PDB entry 2BFA | X-ray diffraction, 2.70 A resolution | chains A and B of the 4 polymer chains in the assembly

# Chain A (and B)
Molecule: Pteridine reductase 1
Source organism: Leishmania major
Notes: EC 1.5.1.33; chain B of this document is another copy of the same molecule, construct and numbering; everything in this record applies to it too
UniProtKB: Q01782 (PTR1_LEIMA); numbering as in UniProt (aligned over 1-288)
Chain sequence (288 residues; numbered 1 to 288; the number before each row is that of its first residue):
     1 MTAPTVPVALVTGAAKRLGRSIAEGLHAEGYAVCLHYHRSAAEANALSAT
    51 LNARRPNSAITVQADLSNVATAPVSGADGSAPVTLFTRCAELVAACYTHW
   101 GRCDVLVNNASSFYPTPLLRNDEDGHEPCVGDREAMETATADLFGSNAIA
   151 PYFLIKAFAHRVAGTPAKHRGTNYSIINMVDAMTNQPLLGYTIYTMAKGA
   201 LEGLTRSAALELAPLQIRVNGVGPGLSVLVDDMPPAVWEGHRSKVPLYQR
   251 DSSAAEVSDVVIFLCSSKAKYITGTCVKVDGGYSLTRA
Unresolved in the structure: 1-5, 74-80, 121-131 (chain B: 1-5, 74-80, 121-130)
Residues lining bound ligands:
  - 10-propargyl-5,8-dideazafolic acid (CB3): Arg17, Ser111, Ser112, Phe113, Asp181, Leu188, Tyr191, Tyr194, Gly225, Leu226, Leu229, His241, Tyr283
  - NADPH (NDP; NADPH dihydro-nicotinamide-adenine-dinucleotide phosphate): Gly13, Ala15, Lys16, Arg17, Leu18, Gly19, His36, Tyr37, His38, Arg39, Ser40, Ala64, Asp65, Leu66, Ser67, Asn109, Ala110, Ser111, Ser112, Asp142, Ser146, Asn147, Met179, Val180, Asp181, Tyr194, Lys198, Pro224, Gly225, Leu226, Ser227
UniProt features mapped onto this chain:
  - active site: Tyr194 (Proton acceptor)
  - binding site (substrate): Ser175

# Interface between chain A and chain B
Pairs across the interface (65):
  Thr84(A) - Glu137(B)
  Thr116(A) - Tyr152(B)  hydrogen bond (backbone-side chain)
  Pro117(A) - Lys156(B)
  Pro117(A) - Glu211(B)
  Leu118(A) - Tyr152(B)  hydrophobic
  Leu118(A) - Lys156(B)
  Leu118(A) - His160(B)
  Leu118(A) - Ala208(B)  hydrophobic
  Leu118(A) - Glu211(B)  hydrogen bond (backbone-side chain)
  Leu119(A) - Ala159(B)  hydrophobic
  Leu119(A) - His160(B)
  Leu119(A) - Glu211(B)  hydrogen bond (backbone-side chain)
  Leu119(A) - Leu215(B)  hydrophobic
  Arg120(A) - His160(B)
  Arg133(A) - Thr84(B)
  Met136(A) - Phe86(B)  hydrophobic
  Met136(A) - Lys156(B)
  Glu137(A) - Thr84(B)
  Thr140(A) - Ile149(B)
  Ala148(A) - Met196(B)
  Ile149(A) - Thr140(B)
  Tyr152(A) - Thr116(B)  hydrogen bond (side chain-backbone)
  Tyr152(A) - Pro117(B)
  Tyr152(A) - Leu118(B)  hydrophobic
  Tyr152(A) - Met136(B)
  Tyr152(A) - Thr192(B)
  Tyr152(A) - Ile193(B)  hydrophobic
  Lys156(A) - Pro117(B)
  Lys156(A) - Leu118(B)
  Lys156(A) - Met136(B)
  Ala159(A) - Leu119(B)  hydrophobic
  His160(A) - Leu118(B)  hydrogen bond (side chain-backbone)
  His160(A) - Arg120(B)
  Asn185(A) - Arg206(B)
  Pro187(A) - Arg206(B)
  Pro187(A) - Ser207(B)
  Pro187(A) - Leu210(B)
  Leu189(A) - Glu211(B)
  Gly190(A) - Glu211(B)
  Thr192(A) - Tyr152(B)
  Thr192(A) - Leu204(B)
  Thr192(A) - Ser207(B)  hydrogen bond
  Thr192(A) - Glu211(B)
  Ile193(A) - Tyr152(B)  hydrophobic
  Met196(A) - Ala148(B)
  Met196(A) - Ala200(B)
  Met196(A) - Leu204(B)
  Gly199(A) - Gly199(B)
  Ala200(A) - Met196(B)
  Ala200(A) - Ala200(B)
  Leu204(A) - Thr192(B)
  Leu204(A) - Met196(B)
  Arg206(A) - Asn185(B)
  Arg206(A) - Pro187(B)
  Ser207(A) - Pro187(B)
  Ser207(A) - Thr192(B)  hydrogen bond
  Ala208(A) - Leu118(B)  hydrophobic
  Leu210(A) - Pro187(B)
  Glu211(A) - Pro117(B)
  Glu211(A) - Leu118(B)  hydrogen bond (side chain-backbone)
  Glu211(A) - Leu119(B)  hydrogen bond (side chain-backbone)
  Glu211(A) - Leu189(B)
  Glu211(A) - Gly190(B)
  Glu211(A) - Thr192(B)
  Leu215(A) - Leu119(B)  hydrophobic
Also at the interface, not in a pair above, chain A (43 interface residues in all): Asn68, Thr87, Phe144, Phe153, Ile155, Ala163, Thr184, Tyr191, Thr195, Gly203, Leu212
Also at the interface, not in a pair above, chain B (41 interface residues in all): Arg133, Phe144, Phe153, Ala163, Thr184, Tyr191, Thr195, Gly203, Leu212

# Overview
43 residues of chain A and 41 residues of chain B are in contact; the contacts include 9 hydrogen bonds. Among
the polar pairs are Thr116(A)-Tyr152(B), Leu118(A)-Glu211(B) and Leu119(A)-Glu211(B). Ligands of chain A:
NADPH and 10-propargyl-5,8-dideazafolic acid.
Both chains are Pteridine reductase 1 (Leishmania major). Entry 2BFA (Leishmania major pteridine reductase 1
in complex with NADP and CB3717) was determined by X-ray diffraction (same publication as 2BF7, 2BFM, 2BFO and
2BFP).
